Entry 1GUS (X-ray diffraction, 1.80 A resolution); this record covers chains A and B of the 6 polymer chains in the assembly.

Chain A (and B):
Name: Molybdate binding protein II
From: Clostridium pasteurianum
Notes: chain B of this document is another copy of the same molecule, construct and numbering; everything in this record applies to it too
UniProtKB: P08854 (MOP2_CLOPA); residues 1-68 here = UniProt positions 1-68
Sequence (68 residues; each row starts with the number of its first residue):
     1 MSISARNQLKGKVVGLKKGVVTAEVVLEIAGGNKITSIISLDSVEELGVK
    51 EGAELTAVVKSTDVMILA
Not modelled in the structure: 1
Metal / ion sites: Mg2+: Asp63 (shared with Asp63(B) of chain B; 1 residue of chain C)

Chain A / chain B interface:
Contacting residue pairs (20; chain A residue first):
  Lys17(A) with Val20(B), hydrogen bond (side chain-backbone); Val21(B); Asp42(B), salt bridge
  Lys18(A) with Val20(B)
  Gly19(A) with Val21(B)
  Thr22(A) with Val21(B)
  Glu24(A) with Asp42(B)
  Ile38(A) with Ser40(B)
  Thr62(A) with Lys60(B), hydrogen bond (backbone-side chain); Thr62(B), hydrogen bond (backbone-side chain)
  Val64(A) with Lys60(B)
  Met65(A) with Ile3(B), hydrophobic; Ser4(B); Ala5(B), hydrophobic; Lys60(B)
  Ile66(A) with Ile3(B); Ser4(B), hydrogen bond (backbone-backbone)
  Leu67(A) with Ser2(B); Ile3(B), hydrophobic
  Ala68(A) with Ser2(B), hydrogen bond (backbone-backbone)
Also at the interface, not in a pair above, chain A (14 interface residues in all): Ala23, Asp63
Also at the interface, not in a pair above, chain B (13 interface residues in all): Thr22, Val58, Asp63

In short:
The interface between chain A and chain B involves 14 residues on one side and 13 on the other, with 5
hydrogen bonds and 1 salt bridge. Among the polar pairs are Lys17(A)-Asp42(B), Lys17(A)-Val20(B) and
Thr62(A)-Lys60(B).
Chain A and chain B are both Molybdate binding protein II (Clostridium pasteurianum); the structure, MopII
from Clostridium pasteurianum (apo1), was determined by X-ray diffraction (same publication as 1GUG, 1GUN,
1GUO and 1GUT).
